PDB entry 4TS9 | X-ray diffraction, 1.77 A resolution | chains A and C of the 3 polymer chains in the assembly

== Chain A (and C) ==
Molecule: Purine nucleoside phosphorylase DeoD-type
Organism: Escherichia coli
Notes: EC 2.4.2.1; chain C of this document is another copy of the same molecule, construct and numbering; everything in this record applies to it too
UniProt: U0SVH6 (U0SVH6_ECOLX); residues 1-237 here correspond to UniProt positions 2-238 (UniProt number = residue number + 1)
Chain sequence (237 residues; row label = number of the first residue in the row):
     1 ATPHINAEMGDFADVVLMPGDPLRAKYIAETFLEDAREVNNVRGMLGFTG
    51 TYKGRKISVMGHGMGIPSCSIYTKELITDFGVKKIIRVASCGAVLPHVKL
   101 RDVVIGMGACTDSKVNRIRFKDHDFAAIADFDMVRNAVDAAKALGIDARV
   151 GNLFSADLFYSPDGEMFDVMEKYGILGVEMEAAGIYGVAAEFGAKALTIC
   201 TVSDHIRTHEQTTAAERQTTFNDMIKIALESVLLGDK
Construct notes: conflict Ala89 (Gly90 in U0SVH6)
Small-molecule neighbours: FMC ((1S)-1-(7-amino-1H-pyrazolo[4,3-d]pyrimidin-3-yl)-1,4-anhydro-D-ribitol): Met64, Arg87, Ser90, Cys91, Gly92, Phe159, Val178, Glu179, Met180, Glu181, Ser203, Asp204, Ile206, Arg217
From the paper describing this entry:
  - catalytic residues: Asp204, Arg217 (citing earlier work)
  - contacts within the chain: Asp204-Arg217
  - binding site for phosphate ion: Arg24, Arg87, Ser90
  - binding site for FMC: Glu181
  - self-association interface (contacts with another copy of this molecule): His4, Arg43
  - conformationally variable residues (helix shift): Ala214 to Thr219
  - conformationally variable residues (loop rearrangement): Thr220 to Asn222 (citing earlier work)
  - mutagenesis - D204A/R217A: decreased catalytic activity

== Chain A / chain C interface ==
Pairs across the interface (55):
  Pro3(A) - Tyr160(C)
  His4(A) - Met64(C)
  His4(A) - Phe159(C)
  Gly20(A) - Arg43(C)
  Asp21(A) - Arg43(C)
  Pro22(A) - Arg43(C)
  Leu23(A) - Asn41(C)
  Leu23(A) - Arg43(C)
  Leu23(A) - Gly44(C)
  Asn41(A) - Leu23(C)
  Arg43(A) - Gly20(C)
  Arg43(A) - Asp21(C)
  Arg43(A) - Pro22(C)
  Arg43(A) - Met64(C)
  Gly44(A) - Leu23(C)
  Met64(A) - His4(C)
  Met64(A) - Arg43(C)
  Met64(A) - Ser68(C)
  Met64(A) - Ile71(C)  hydrophobic
  Met64(A) - Tyr72(C)
  Gly65(A) - Pro67(C)
  Pro67(A) - Gly65(C)
  Pro67(A) - Pro67(C)
  Pro67(A) - Asp157(C)
  Pro67(A) - Met180(C)  hydrophobic
  Ser68(A) - Met64(C)
  Ile71(A) - Met64(C)  hydrophobic
  Ile71(A) - Phe159(C)  hydrophobic
  Ile71(A) - Met180(C)  hydrophobic
  Tyr72(A) - Met64(C)
  Lys74(A) - Tyr160(C)
  Glu75(A) - Tyr160(C)  hydrogen bond
  Asp112(A) - Lys114(C)
  Asp112(A) - Ile118(C)
  Lys114(A) - Asp112(C)
  Lys114(A) - Lys114(C)
  Val115(A) - Asp157(C)
  Val115(A) - Leu158(C)  hydrophobic
  Ile118(A) - Asp112(C)
  Arg119(A) - Leu158(C)
  Asp157(A) - Pro67(C)
  Asp157(A) - Ser113(C)
  Asp157(A) - Val115(C)
  Leu158(A) - Val115(C)  hydrophobic
  Leu158(A) - Arg119(C)
  Phe159(A) - His4(C)
  Phe159(A) - Ile71(C)  hydrophobic
  Tyr160(A) - Pro3(C)
  Tyr160(A) - Lys74(C)
  Tyr160(A) - Glu75(C)  hydrogen bond
  Pro162(A) - Glu191(C)
  Met180(A) - Pro67(C)  hydrophobic
  Met180(A) - Ile71(C)  hydrophobic
  Glu191(A) - Pro162(C)
  Arg217(A) - Arg43(C)
Other interface residues (no listed pair), chain A (38 interface residues in all): Arg24, Ser70, Ser90, Ser113, Arg117, Phe192, Gln211, Ala214
Other interface residues (no listed pair), chain C (34 interface residues in all): Val42, Ile66, Ser70, Arg117

== Overview ==
The interface between chain A and chain C involves 38 residues on one side and 34 on the other, with 2
hydrogen bonds. Its one hydrogen-bonded contact is Glu75(A)-Tyr160(C). Chain A binds compound FMC. From the
paper: catalytic residues Asp204(A) and Arg217(A); D204A/R217A of chain A reduce catalytic activity.
Both chains are Purine nucleoside phosphorylase DeoD-type (Escherichia coli). Entry 4TS9 (Crystal structure of
wild type E. Coli purine nucleoside phosphorylase with 6 FMC molecules) was determined by X-ray diffraction
(same publication as 4TS3, 4TTA, 4TTI and 4TTJ).
